8WMO - chains B and E of the 6 polymer chains in the assembly; structure by X-ray diffraction, 2.89 A resolution.

# Chain B
Molecule: Tubulin beta chain
Source organism: Sus scrofa
UniProtKB: A0A8D1UIR5 (A0A8D1UIR5_PIG); residue numbers follow UniProt; this construct covers 1-445
Sequence (445 residues; numbered 1 to 445; the number before each row is that of its first residue):
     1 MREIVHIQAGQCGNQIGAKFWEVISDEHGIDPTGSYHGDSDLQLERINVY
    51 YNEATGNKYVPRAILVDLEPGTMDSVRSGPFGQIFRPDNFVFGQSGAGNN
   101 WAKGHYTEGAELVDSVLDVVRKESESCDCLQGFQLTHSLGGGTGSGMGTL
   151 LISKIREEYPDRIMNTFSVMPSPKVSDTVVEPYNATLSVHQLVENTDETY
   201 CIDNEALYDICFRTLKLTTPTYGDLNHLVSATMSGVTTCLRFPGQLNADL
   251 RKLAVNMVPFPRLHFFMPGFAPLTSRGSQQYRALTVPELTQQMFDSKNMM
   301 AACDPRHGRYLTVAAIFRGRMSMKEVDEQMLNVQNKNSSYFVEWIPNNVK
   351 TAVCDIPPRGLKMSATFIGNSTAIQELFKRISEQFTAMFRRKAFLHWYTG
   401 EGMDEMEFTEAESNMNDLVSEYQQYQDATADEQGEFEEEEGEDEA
Disordered / not traced: 276-279, 429-445
Ligand contacts:
  - GDP (guanosine-5'-diphosphate): G10, Q11, C12, Q15, I16, D67, N99, S138, G140, G141, G142, T143, G144, S145, V169, P171, V175, D177, E181, N204, L207, Y222, L225, N226
  - WIW ((5S,5AR,8AR,9R)-5-pyrimidin-2-ylsulfanyl-9-(3,4,5-trimethoxyphenyl)-5A,6,8A,9-tetrahydro-5H-[2]benzofuro[5,6-f][1,3]benzodioxol-8-one): V236, C239, L240, L246, N247, A248, D249, K252, L253, N256, M257, T312, V313, A314, A315, I316, N348, K350, T351, A352, I368

# Chain E
Molecule: Stathmin-4
Source organism: Rattus norvegicus
UniProtKB: P63043 (STMN4_RAT); residues 6-143 here correspond to UniProt positions 50-187 (UniProt number = residue number + 44)
Sequence (138 residues; numbered 6 to 143; the number before each row is that of its first residue):
     6 MEVIELNKCTSGQSFEVILKPPSFDGVPEFNASLPRRRDPSLEEIQKKLE
    56 AAEERRKYQEAELLKHLAEKREHEREVIQKAIEENNNFIKMAKEKLAQKM
   106 ESNKENREAHLAAMLERLQEKDKHAEEVRKNKELKEEA
Disordered / not traced: 29-43, 141-143
Swiss-Prot annotation at these positions:
  - modified residue: S46 (Phosphoserine)

# Chain B / chain E interface
Pairs across the interface (21; chain B residue first):
  Y106(B) with H78(E), hydrogen bond; E79(E); V82(E), hydrophobic; I83(E)
  T107(B) with I83(E)
  L150(B) with E79(E)
  S153(B) with R76(E)
  K154(B) with R76(E)
  R156(B) with L68(E)
  E157(B) with L72(E); R76(E)
  P160(B) with E65(E)
  E194(B) with H71(E), salt bridge
  T399(B) with E89(E)
  E401(B) with V82(E); A86(E)
  G402(B) with V82(E); K85(E); A86(E)
  D404(B) with K85(E), salt bridge
  E407(B) with H78(E), salt bridge
Other interface residues (no listed pair), chain B (16 interface residues in all): G400, M403
Other interface residues (no listed pair), chain E (14 interface residues in all): L69, A73

# Overview
Chain B and chain E form an interface of 16 and 14 residues respectively, with 1 hydrogen bond and 3 salt
bridges. Among the polar pairs are E194(B)-H71(E), D404(B)-K85(E) and E407(B)-H78(E). Chain B binds GDP and
compound WIW.
Here chain B is Tubulin beta chain (Sus scrofa) and chain E is Stathmin-4 (Rattus norvegicus). Entry 8WMO
(Crystal structure analysis of tubulin and heterocyclic podophyllotoxins complex for anticancer agents) was
determined by X-ray diffraction.
